Entry 6T2V (electron microscopy, 3.80 A resolution); this record covers chains B and D of the 4 polymer chains in the assembly.

# Chain B
Molecule: RecBCD enzyme subunit RecB
From: Escherichia coli
Notes: EC 3.1.11.5
UniProtKB: P08394 (RECB_ECOLI); residues 1-1180 here = UniProt positions 1-1180
Amino-acid sequence (1181 residues; row label = number of the first residue in the row; numbering starts at 0):
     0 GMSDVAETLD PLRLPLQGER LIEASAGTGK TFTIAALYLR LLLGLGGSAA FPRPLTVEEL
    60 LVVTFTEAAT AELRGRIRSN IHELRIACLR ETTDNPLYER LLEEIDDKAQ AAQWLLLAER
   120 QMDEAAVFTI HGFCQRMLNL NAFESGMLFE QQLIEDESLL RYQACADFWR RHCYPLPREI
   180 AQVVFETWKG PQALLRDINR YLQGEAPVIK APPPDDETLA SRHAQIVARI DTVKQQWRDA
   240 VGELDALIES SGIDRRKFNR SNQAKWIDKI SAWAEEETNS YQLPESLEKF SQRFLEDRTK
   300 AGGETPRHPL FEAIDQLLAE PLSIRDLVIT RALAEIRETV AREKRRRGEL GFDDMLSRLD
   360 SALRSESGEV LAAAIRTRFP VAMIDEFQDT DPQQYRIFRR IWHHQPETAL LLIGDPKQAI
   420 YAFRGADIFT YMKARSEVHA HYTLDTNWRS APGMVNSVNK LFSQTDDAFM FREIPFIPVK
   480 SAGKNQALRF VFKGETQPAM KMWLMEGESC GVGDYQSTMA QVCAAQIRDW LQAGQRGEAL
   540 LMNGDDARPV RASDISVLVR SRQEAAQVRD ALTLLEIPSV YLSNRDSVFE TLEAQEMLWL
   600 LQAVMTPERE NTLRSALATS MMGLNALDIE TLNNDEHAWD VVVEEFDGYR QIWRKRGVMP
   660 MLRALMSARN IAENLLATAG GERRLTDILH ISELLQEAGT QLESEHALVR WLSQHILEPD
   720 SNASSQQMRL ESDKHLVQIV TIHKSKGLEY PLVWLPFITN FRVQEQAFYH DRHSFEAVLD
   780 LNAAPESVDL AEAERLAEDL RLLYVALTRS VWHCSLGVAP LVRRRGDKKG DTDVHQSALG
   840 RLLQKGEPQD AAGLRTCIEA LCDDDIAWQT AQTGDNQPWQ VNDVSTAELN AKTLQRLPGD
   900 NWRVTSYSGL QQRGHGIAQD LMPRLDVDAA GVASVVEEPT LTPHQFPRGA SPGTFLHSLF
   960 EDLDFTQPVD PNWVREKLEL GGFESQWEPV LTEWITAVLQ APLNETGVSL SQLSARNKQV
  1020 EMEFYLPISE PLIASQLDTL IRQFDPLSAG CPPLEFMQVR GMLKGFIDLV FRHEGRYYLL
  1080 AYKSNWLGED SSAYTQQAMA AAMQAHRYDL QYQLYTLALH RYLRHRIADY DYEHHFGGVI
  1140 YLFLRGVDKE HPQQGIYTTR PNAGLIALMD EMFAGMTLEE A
Not modelled in the structure: 0-4, 290-303, 911-937, 1175-1180
Construct notes: expression tag (0); engineered mutation A1080 (Asp in P08394)
Curated features (UniProtKB/Swiss-Prot):
  - DNA-binding region: I252 to R254, V511, G512, S560, R561, R761
  - binding site (ATP): A23 to T30, W447
  - binding site (Mg(2+)): H956, D1067, Y1081
  - mutagenesis: K29 (K29Q: Subunit loses ATPase and 3'-5' helicase activity, holoenzyme has 3-5 fold less helicase activity, 20-fold less processivity), Y803 (Y803H: Large decrease in recombination, loss of Chi hotspot activity, decreased RecB helicase rate, retains nuclease activity but not Chi-sequence specificity, does not load RecA), V804 (V804E: Large decrease in recombination, loss of Chi hotspot activity, decreased RecB helicase rate, retains nuclease activity but not Chi-sequence specificity, does not load RecA), T807 (T807I: In recB-2109; absence of nuclease modification at Chi sites), D1067 (D1067A: Subunit loses nuclease activity)

# Chain D
Molecule: RecBCD enzyme subunit RecD
From: Escherichia coli
Notes: EC 3.1.11.5
UniProtKB: P04993 (RECD_ECOLI); residues 1-608 here = UniProt positions 1-608
Amino-acid sequence (608 residues; numbered 1 to 608; the number before each row is that of its first residue):
     1 MKLQKQLLEA VEHKQLRPLD VQFALTVAGD EHPAVTLAAA LLSHDAGEGH VCLPLSRLEN
    61 NEASHPLLAT CVSEIGELQN WEECLLASQA VSRGDEPTPM ILCGDRLYLN RMWCNERTVA
   121 RFFNEVNHAI EVDEALLAQT LDKLFPVSDE INWQKVAAAV ALTRRISVIS GGPGTGKTTT
   181 VAKLLAALIQ MADGERCRIR LAAPTGKAAA RLTESLGKAL RQLPLTDEQK KRIPEDASTL
   241 HRLLGAQPGS QRLRHHAGNP LHLDVLVVDE ASMIDLPMMS RLIDALPDHA RVIFLGDRDQ
   301 LASVEAGAVL GDICAYANAG FTAERARQLS RLTGTHVPAG TGTEAASLRD SLCLLQKSYR
   361 FGSDSGIGQL AAAINRGDKT AVKTVFQQDF TDIEKRLLQS GEDYIAMLEE ALAGYGRYLD
   421 LLQARAEPDL IIQAFNEYQL LCALREGPFG VAGLNERIEQ FMQQKRKIHR HPHSRWYEGR
   481 PVMIARNDSA LGLFNGDIGI ALDRGQGTRV WFAMPDGNIK SVQPSRLPEH ETTWAMTVHK
   541 SQGSEFDHAA LILPSQRTPV VTRELVYTAV TRARRRLSLY ADERILSAAI ATRTERRSGL
   601 AALFSSRE
Not modelled in the structure: 1-9, 607-608

# Chain B / chain D interface
Residue-residue contacts (11):
  E607(B) - S525(D)
  E607(B) - L527(D)
  E609(B) - A490(D)
  E635(B) - R526(D)  salt bridge
  W638(B) - R526(D)
  D639(B) - R509(D)  salt bridge
  D639(B) - Q523(D)  hydrogen bond
  V642(B) - Q523(D)
  V642(B) - R526(D)
  E643(B) - Q523(D)
  D646(B) - S525(D)  hydrogen bond
Other interface residues (no listed pair), chain D (8 interface residues in all): L491, P528

# In short
The chain B/chain D interface involves 8 residues from each chain; the contacts include 2 hydrogen bonds and 2
salt bridges. Among the polar pairs are E635(B)-R526(D), D639(B)-R509(D) and D639(B)-Q523(D).
Chain B is RecBCD enzyme subunit RecB and chain D is RecBCD enzyme subunit RecD, both from Escherichia coli;
the structure, Cryo-EM structure of the RecBCD in complex with Chi-plus2 substrate, was determined by electron
microscopy (same publication as 6SJB, 6SJE, 6SJF, 6SJG and 6T2U).
